2R29 - chains A and H of the 3 polymer chains in the assembly; structure by X-ray diffraction, 3.00 A resolution.

# Chain A
Name: Envelope protein E
From: Dengue virus 2 Thailand/16681/84
UniProtKB: P14340 (POLY_DEN2N); residues 298-394 here correspond to UniProt positions 578-674 (UniProt number = residue number + 280)
Amino-acid sequence (97 residues; row label = number of the first residue in the row):
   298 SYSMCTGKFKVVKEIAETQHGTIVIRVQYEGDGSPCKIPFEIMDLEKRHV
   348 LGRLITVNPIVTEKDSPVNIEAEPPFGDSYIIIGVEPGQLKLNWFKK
Disulfide bonds: Cys302-Cys333

# Chain H
Name: Heavy chain of Fab 1A1D-2
From: Mus musculus
Notes: antibody fragment or engineered binder
Amino-acid sequence (216 residues; each row starts with the number of its first residue):
     1 EVQLQQSGAELVKPGASVKLSCTASGFNIKDTYMHWVKQRPEQGLEWIGR
    51 IDPANGYSKYDPKFQGKATITADTSSNAAYLQLSSLTSEDTAVYFCARDY
   101 EGFAYWGQGTLVTVSSAKTTPPSVYPLAPGAAAATSSSVTLGCLVKGYFP
   151 EPVTLTWNSGSLSSGVHTFPAVLQSDLYTLSSSVTVTSSTWPSQTITCNV
   201 AHPASSTKVDKKIEPR
Disulfide bonds: Cys22-Cys96, Cys143-Cys198

# Interface between chain A and chain H
Pairs across the interface (17):
  Lys307(A) - Asp99(H)  salt bridge
  Lys307(A) - Glu101(H)  hydrogen bond (side chain-backbone)
  Val308(A) - Glu101(H)  hydrogen bond (backbone-side chain)
  Val309(A) - Thr32(H)  hydrogen bond (backbone-side chain)
  Val309(A) - Tyr100(H)
  Lys310(A) - Lys30(H)  hydrogen bond (side chain-backbone)
  Lys310(A) - Asp31(H)
  Lys310(A) - Thr32(H)
  Lys310(A) - Tyr33(H)
  Lys310(A) - Asp52(H)  salt bridge
  Lys310(A) - Ala54(H)
  Lys310(A) - Tyr100(H)
  Glu311(A) - Tyr33(H)
  Gln325(A) - Arg98(H)  hydrogen bond
  Asp362(A) - Gly26(H)
  Asp362(A) - Asp31(H)
  Pro364(A) - Asp31(H)
Also at the interface, not in a pair above, chain A (9 interface residues in all): Ser363
Also at the interface, not in a pair above, chain H (14 interface residues in all): Phe27, Asn55, Gly102
From the paper, about this interface:
  - epitope / paratope residues, chain A: Lys305(A)

# Summary
9 residues of chain A face 14 of chain H across their interface, with 5 hydrogen bonds and 2 salt bridges.
Polar contacts include Lys307(A)-Asp99(H), Lys310(A)-Asp52(H) and Lys307(A)-Glu101(H). From the paper: the
epitope/paratope residue Lys305(A).
Chain A is Envelope protein E (Dengue virus 2 Thailand/16681/84) and chain H is Heavy chain of Fab 1A1D-2 (Mus
musculus); the structure, Neutralization of dengue virus by a serotype cross-reactive antibody elucidated by
cryoelectron microscopy and x-ray crystallography, was determined by X-ray diffraction together with 2R69 and
2R6P from the same study.
